PDB entry 7L34 | X-ray diffraction, 1.90 A resolution | chains A and D of the 4 polymer chains in the assembly

== Chain A ==
Protein: DNA ligase 1
Source organism: Homo sapiens
Notes: EC 6.5.1.1
Reference sequence: P18858 (DNLI1_HUMAN); residues 262-906 here = UniProt positions 262-906
Chain sequence (647 residues; numbered 260 to 906; the number before each row is that of its first residue):
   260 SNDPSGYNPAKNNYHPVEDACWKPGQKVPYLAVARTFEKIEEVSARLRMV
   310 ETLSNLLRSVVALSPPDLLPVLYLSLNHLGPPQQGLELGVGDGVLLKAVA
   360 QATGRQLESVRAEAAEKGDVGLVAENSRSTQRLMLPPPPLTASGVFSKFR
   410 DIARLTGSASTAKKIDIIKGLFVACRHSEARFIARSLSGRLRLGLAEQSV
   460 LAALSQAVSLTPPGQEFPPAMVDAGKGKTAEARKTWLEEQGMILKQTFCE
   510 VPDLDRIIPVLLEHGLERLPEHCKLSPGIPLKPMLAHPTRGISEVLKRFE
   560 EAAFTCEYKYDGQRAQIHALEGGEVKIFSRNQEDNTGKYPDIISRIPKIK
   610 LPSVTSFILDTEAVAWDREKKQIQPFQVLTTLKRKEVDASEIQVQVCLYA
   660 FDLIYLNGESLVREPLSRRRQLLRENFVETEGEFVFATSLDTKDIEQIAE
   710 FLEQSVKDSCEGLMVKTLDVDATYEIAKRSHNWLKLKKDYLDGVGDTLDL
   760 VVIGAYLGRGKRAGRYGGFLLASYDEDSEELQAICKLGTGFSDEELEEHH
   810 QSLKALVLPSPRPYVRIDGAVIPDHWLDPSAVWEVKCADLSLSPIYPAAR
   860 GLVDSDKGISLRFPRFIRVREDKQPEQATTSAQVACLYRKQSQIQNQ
Disordered / not traced: 387-390, 901-906
Sequence notes: expression tag (260-261); engineered mutation Leu641 (Arg in P18858)
Residues lining bound ligands: adenosine monophosphate (AMP): Ala545, Glu566, Tyr567, Lys568, Tyr569, Arg573, Arg589, Glu621, Phe660, Ala696, Met723, Lys725, Trp742, Lys744, Lys746
What the authors report for this chain:
  - disease-associated variants - R641L (1.6-fold): unchanged binding to ligatable substrate
  - disease-associated variants - R641L (22-fold): decreased catalytic activity on DNA substrate
  - disease-associated variants - R641L (40-50-fold): decreased binding to magnesium ion
  - conformationally variable residues (loop rearrangement): Lys642, Arg643, Lys644
  - contacts within the chain: Leu641-Val653 (hydrophobic contact), Leu641-Val655 (hydrophobic contact)
  - mutagenesis - E346A/E592A/R641L (20-30-fold), E346A/E592A/R771W (20-30-fold): increased catalytic activity

== Chain D ==
Molecule: 18-nt DNA strand
Sequence (18 nucleotides; each row starts with the number of its first residue):
     9 GTCCGACGACGCATCAGC

== Interface between chain A and chain D ==
Pairs across the interface (62):
  Arg305(A) - DC11(D)  sugar contact
  Thr415(A) - DC23(D)  phosphate contact
  Gly416(A) - DC23(D)  hydrogen bond to the phosphate
  Ser417(A) - DA24(D)  phosphate contact
  Ala418(A) - DA24(D)  hydrogen bond to the phosphate
  Ser419(A) - DC23(D)  sugar contact
  Ser419(A) - DA24(D)  hydrogen bond to the phosphate
  Thr420(A) - DC23(D)  hydrogen bond to the phosphate
  Thr420(A) - DA24(D)  hydrogen bond to the phosphate
  Arg449(A) - DC15(D)  salt bridge to the phosphate
  Arg451(A) - DG13(D)  phosphate contact
  Arg451(A) - DA14(D)  salt bridge to the phosphate
  Leu452(A) - DG13(D)  hydrogen bond to the phosphate
  Gly453(A) - DC12(D)  sugar contact
  Gly453(A) - DG13(D)  hydrogen bond to the phosphate
  Leu454(A) - DC12(D)  phosphate contact
  Leu454(A) - DG13(D)  phosphate contact
  Ala455(A) - DC12(D)  hydrogen bond to the phosphate
  Ala455(A) - DG13(D)  phosphate contact
  Glu456(A) - DC12(D)  phosphate contact
  Gln457(A) - DC11(D)  phosphate contact
  Gln457(A) - DC12(D)  hydrogen bond to the phosphate
  Ser458(A) - DC11(D)  phosphate contact
  Ser458(A) - DC12(D)  hydrogen bond to the phosphate
  His546(A) - DT10(D)  base contact
  Arg557(A) - DG9(D)  sugar contact
  Arg557(A) - DT10(D)  salt bridge to the phosphate
  Gln636(A) - DC18(D)  phosphate contact
  Gln636(A) - DG19(D)  hydrogen bond to the phosphate
  Thr639(A) - DG19(D)  sugar contact
  Thr639(A) - DC20(D)  phosphate contact
  Thr640(A) - DG19(D)  sugar contact
  Thr640(A) - DC20(D)  phosphate contact
  Lys642(A) - DC20(D)  salt bridge to the phosphate
  Arg738(A) - DT10(D)  salt bridge to the phosphate
  Ser739(A) - DC11(D)  phosphate contact
  Gly767(A) - DC15(D)  phosphate contact
  Arg768(A) - DA14(D)  phosphate contact
  Arg768(A) - DC15(D)  hydrogen bond to the phosphate
  Gly769(A) - DA14(D)  phosphate contact
  Lys770(A) - DG13(D)  hydrogen bond to the base
  Lys770(A) - DA14(D)  hydrogen bond to the phosphate
  Arg771(A) - DA14(D)  phosphate contact
  Gly776(A) - DC15(D)  sugar contact
  Cys794(A) - DA17(D)  phosphate contact
  Lys795(A) - DG16(D)  salt bridge to the phosphate
  Lys795(A) - DA17(D)  hydrogen bond to the phosphate
  Leu796(A) - DG16(D)  sugar contact
  Gly797(A) - DC15(D)  sugar contact
  Gly797(A) - DG16(D)  sugar contact
  Ser850(A) - DA17(D)  hydrogen bond to the phosphate
  Ser850(A) - DC18(D)  hydrogen bond to the phosphate
  Leu851(A) - DC18(D)  phosphate contact
  Ser852(A) - DC18(D)  hydrogen bond to the phosphate
  Pro853(A) - DC18(D)  phosphate contact
  Pro853(A) - DG19(D)  phosphate contact
  Tyr855(A) - DA17(D)  hydrogen bond to the phosphate
  Tyr855(A) - DC18(D)  phosphate contact
  Ser869(A) - DA17(D)  hydrogen bond to the phosphate
  Ser869(A) - DC18(D)  phosphate contact
  Leu870(A) - DA17(D)  sugar contact
  Phe872(A) - DG16(D)  base contact
Other interface residues (no listed pair), chain A (49 interface residues in all): Ala421, His740, Leu766, Gly777, Thr798, Ile854, Pro873

== Overview ==
Chain A and chain D form an interface of 49 and 14 residues respectively; the contacts include 20 hydrogen
bonds and 6 salt bridges. Among the polar pairs are Lys770(A)-DG13(D), Gly416(A)-DC23(D) and
Ala418(A)-DA24(D). From the paper: E346A/E592A/R641L and E346A/E592A/R771W of chain A increase catalytic
activity; conformational variability at Lys642(A), Arg643(A) and Lys644(A).
Here chain A is DNA ligase 1 (Homo sapiens) and chain D is an 18-nt DNA strand. Entry 7L34 (Human DNA Ligase 1
- R641L nicked DNA complex) was determined by X-ray diffraction, deposited together with 7L35.
